4ZSK - chains A and B; structure by X-ray diffraction, 1.85 A resolution.

# Chain A (and B)
Molecule: HTH-type transcriptional repressor DasR
Source organism: Streptomyces coelicolor A3(2)
Notes: chain B of this document is another copy of the same molecule, construct and numbering; everything in this record applies to it too
UniProt: Q9K492 (DASR_STRCO); residues 88-254 here = UniProt positions 88-254
Amino-acid sequence (171 residues; each row starts with the number of its first residue):
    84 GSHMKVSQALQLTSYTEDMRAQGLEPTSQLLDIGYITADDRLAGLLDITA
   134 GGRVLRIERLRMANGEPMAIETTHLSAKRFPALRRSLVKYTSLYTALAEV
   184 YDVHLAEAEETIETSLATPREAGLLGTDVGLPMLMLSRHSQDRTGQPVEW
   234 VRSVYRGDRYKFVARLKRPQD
Disordered / not traced: 84-86, 253-254 (chain B: 84-87, 253-254)
Construct notes: expression tag (84-87)
Residues lining bound ligands: N-acetyl-D-glucosamine-6-phosphate (16G; 2-acetamido-2-deoxy-6-O-phosphono-alpha-D-glucopyranose): Thr96, Ser97, Tyr98, Thr99, Arg142, Arg144, Glu154, Thr156, Thr174, Ser175, Leu176, Tyr177, Glu193, Leu219, Arg221, Glu232, Val234, Ser236, Tyr238
From the paper describing this entry:
  - binding site for N-acetyl-D-glucosamine-6-phosphate: Ser97, Tyr98, Thr99, Arg142, Arg144, Glu154, Ser175, Leu176, Tyr177, Glu193, Arg221, Glu232, Val234, Tyr238

# How chain A and chain B interact
Pairs across the interface - 75 pairs, chain A then chain B:
  Lys88(A) - Glu196(B)  salt bridge
  Lys88(A) - Thr197(B)
  Leu93(A) - Leu93(B)  hydrophobic
  Leu93(A) - Ala247(B)  hydrophobic
  Leu93(A) - Leu249(B)
  Gln94(A) - Leu249(B)
  Leu95(A) - Arg251(B)  hydrogen bond (backbone-side chain)
  Thr96(A) - Arg251(B)
  Glu100(A) - Arg251(B)  salt bridge
  Ala189(A) - Lys250(B)
  Ala189(A) - Arg251(B)  hydrogen bond (backbone-backbone)
  Glu190(A) - Leu249(B)
  Glu190(A) - Lys250(B)
  Ala191(A) - Ala247(B)
  Ala191(A) - Arg248(B)
  Ala191(A) - Leu249(B)  hydrogen bond (backbone-backbone)
  Glu192(A) - Val246(B)
  Glu192(A) - Ala247(B)
  Glu192(A) - Arg248(B)  salt bridge
  Glu193(A) - Phe245(B)
  Glu193(A) - Val246(B)
  Glu193(A) - Ala247(B)  hydrogen bond (backbone-backbone)
  Glu193(A) - Leu249(B)
  Thr194(A) - Lys244(B)
  Thr194(A) - Phe245(B)
  Ile195(A) - Ile195(B)  hydrophobic
  Ile195(A) - Leu217(B)
  Ile195(A) - Lys244(B)
  Ile195(A) - Phe245(B)  hydrogen bond (backbone-backbone)
  Glu196(A) - Lys88(B)  salt bridge
  Glu196(A) - Lys244(B)
  Thr197(A) - Lys88(B)  hydrogen bond (backbone-side chain)
  Thr197(A) - Thr197(B)
  Thr197(A) - Pro215(B)
  Thr197(A) - Met216(B)
  Thr197(A) - Leu217(B)
  Thr197(A) - Gly240(B)
  Leu199(A) - Pro215(B)  hydrophobic
  Pro215(A) - Thr197(B)
  Pro215(A) - Ser198(B)
  Pro215(A) - Leu199(B)  hydrophobic
  Met216(A) - Thr197(B)
  Leu217(A) - Thr197(B)
  Arg221(A) - Leu249(B)
  Gly240(A) - Thr197(B)
  Lys244(A) - Thr194(B)
  Lys244(A) - Ile195(B)
  Lys244(A) - Glu196(B)
  Phe245(A) - Glu193(B)
  Phe245(A) - Thr194(B)
  Phe245(A) - Ile195(B)  hydrogen bond (backbone-backbone)
  Val246(A) - Glu192(B)
  Val246(A) - Glu193(B)
  Ala247(A) - Ala191(B)
  Ala247(A) - Glu192(B)
  Ala247(A) - Glu193(B)  hydrogen bond (backbone-backbone)
  Arg248(A) - Glu190(B)  salt bridge
  Arg248(A) - Ala191(B)
  Arg248(A) - Glu192(B)  salt bridge
  Leu249(A) - Leu93(B)
  Leu249(A) - Gln94(B)
  Leu249(A) - Leu95(B)
  Leu249(A) - Glu190(B)
  Leu249(A) - Ala191(B)  hydrogen bond (backbone-backbone)
  Leu249(A) - Glu193(B)
  Leu249(A) - Arg221(B)
  Lys250(A) - Gln94(B)  hydrogen bond (backbone-side chain)
  Lys250(A) - Leu95(B)
  Lys250(A) - Ala189(B)
  Lys250(A) - Glu190(B)  salt bridge
  Arg251(A) - Leu95(B)  hydrogen bond (side chain-backbone)
  Arg251(A) - Thr96(B)
  Arg251(A) - Glu100(B)  salt bridge
  Arg251(A) - Leu188(B)
  Arg251(A) - Ala189(B)  hydrogen bond (backbone-backbone)
Other interface residues (no listed pair), chain A (33 interface residues in all): Ser97, Leu188, Ser198, Pro252
Other interface residues (no listed pair), chain B (33 interface residues in all): Ser97, Tyr243

# Overview
The chain A/chain B interface involves 33 residues from each chain; the contacts include 12 hydrogen bonds and
8 salt bridges. Polar pairs include Lys88(A)-Glu196(B), Glu100(A)-Arg251(B) and Glu192(A)-Arg248(B). Bound to
chain A: N-acetyl-D-glucosamine-6-phosphate. The paper reports a binding site for
N-acetyl-D-glucosamine-6-phosphate at Ser97(A), Tyr98(A) and Thr99(A) among others.
Both chains are HTH-type transcriptional repressor DasR (Streptomyces coelicolor A3(2)). Entry 4ZSK (Crystal
structure of the effector-binding domain of DasR (DasR-EBD) in complex with N-acetylglucosamine-6-phosphate)
was determined by X-ray diffraction, deposited together with 4ZS8, 4ZSB and 4ZSI.
